8HZV - chains B and D of the 4 polymer chains in the assembly; structure by X-ray diffraction, 2.33 A resolution.

Chain B (and D):
Protein: Radical S-Adenosyl-L-methionine Enzyme DesII
From: Homo sapiens
Notes: chain D of this document is another copy of the same molecule, construct and numbering; everything in this record applies to it too
Amino-acid sequence (493 residues; numbered 1 to 493; the number before each row is that of its first residue):
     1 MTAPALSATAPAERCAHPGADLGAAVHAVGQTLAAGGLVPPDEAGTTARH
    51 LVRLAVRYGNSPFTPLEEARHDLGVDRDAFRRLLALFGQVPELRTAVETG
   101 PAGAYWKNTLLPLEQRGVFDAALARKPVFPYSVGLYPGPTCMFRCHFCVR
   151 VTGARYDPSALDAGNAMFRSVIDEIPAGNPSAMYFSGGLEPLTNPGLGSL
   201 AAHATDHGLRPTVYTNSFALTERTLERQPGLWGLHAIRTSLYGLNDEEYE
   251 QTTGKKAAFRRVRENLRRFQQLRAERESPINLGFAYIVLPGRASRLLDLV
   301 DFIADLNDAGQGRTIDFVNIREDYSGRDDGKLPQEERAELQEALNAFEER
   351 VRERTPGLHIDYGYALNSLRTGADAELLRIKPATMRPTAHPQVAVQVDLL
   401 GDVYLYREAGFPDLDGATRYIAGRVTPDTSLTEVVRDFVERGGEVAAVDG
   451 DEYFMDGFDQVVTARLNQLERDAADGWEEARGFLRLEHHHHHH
Disordered / not traced: 1-7, 324-335 (chain D: 1-9, 324-335)
Bound ions: 4Fe-4S cluster Fe: Cys141, Cys145, Cys148 (together with methionine)
Small-molecule neighbours:
  - methionine (MET): Cys148, Gly187, Gly188, Leu189, Glu190, Pro191, Tyr214, Thr215, Asn216, Ser240, Tyr242, Glu408, Phe411
  - 4Fe-4S cluster (SF4): Cys141, Phe143, Arg144, Cys145, Phe147, Cys148, Arg150, Gly188, Leu189, Glu190, Asn216, Tyr242
Reported in the primary citation:
  - binding site for S-adenosylmethionine: Gly187 to Glu190, Arg238, Ser240, Tyr242, Asp323, Tyr324
  - catalytic residues: Glu408 (from molecular simulation)
  - mutagenesis - E408A, E408Q: unchanged catalytic activity
  - mutagenesis - D456A: abolished catalytic activity
  - catalytic residues: Asp456

How chain B and chain D interact:
Pairs across the interface (13):
  Ala8(B) - Gly23(D)
  Ala8(B) - Val26(D)  hydrophobic
  Ala8(B) - His27(D)
  Thr9(B) - Gly23(D)
  Thr9(B) - Ala24(D)
  Thr9(B) - His27(D)
  Ala10(B) - His27(D)
  Pro11(B) - Ala24(D)  hydrophobic
  His27(B) - Ala10(D)
  His27(B) - Pro11(D)
  Gln31(B) - Glu92(D)
  Glu92(B) - His27(D)  salt bridge
  Glu92(B) - Gln31(D)
Other interface residues (no listed pair), chain B (8 interface residues in all): Ala24

Overview:
The chain B/chain D interface involves 8 residues from each chain; the contacts include 1 salt bridge. The
salt-bridged pair is Glu92(B)-His27(D). Ligands of chain B: methionine and 4Fe-4S cluster. The paper reports
catalytic residues Glu408(B) and Asp456(B); D456A of chain B abolishes catalytic activity; 3 substitutions
were tested in all.
Both chains are Radical S-Adenosyl-L-methionine Enzyme DesII (Homo sapiens). Entry 8HZV (The crystal structure
of a Radical SAM Enzyme DesII) was determined by X-ray diffraction together with 8HZY from the same study.
